Entry 8OH9 (electron microscopy, 3.20 A resolution); this record covers chains J and L of the 12 polymer chains in the assembly.

== Chain J ==
Molecule: NAD-dependent formate dehydrogenase gamma subunit
From: Sporomusa ovata DSM 2662
UniProt: A0A0U1KYW8 (A0A0U1KYW8_9FIRM); numbering as in UniProt (aligned over 1-178)
Amino-acid sequence (178 residues; each row starts with the number of its first residue):
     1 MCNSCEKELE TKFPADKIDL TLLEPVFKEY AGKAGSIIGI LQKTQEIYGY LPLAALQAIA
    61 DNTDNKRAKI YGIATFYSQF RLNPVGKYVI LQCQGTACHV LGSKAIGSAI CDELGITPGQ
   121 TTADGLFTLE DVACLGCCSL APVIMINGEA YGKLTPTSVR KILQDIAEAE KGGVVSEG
Not modelled in the structure: 1-17, 168-178
Bound ions: 2Fe-2S cluster Fe: Cys93, Cys98, Cys134, Cys138
Small-molecule neighbours: 2Fe-2S cluster (FES): Cys93, Gly95, Thr96, Ala97, Cys98, Cys134, Leu135, Gly136, Cys137, Cys138, Ala141, Val143

== Chain L ==
Molecule: Formate dehydrogenase-O, major subunit
From: Sporomusa ovata DSM 2662
UniProt: A0A0U1KYI6 (A0A0U1KYI6_9FIRM); residues 1-1172 here = UniProt positions 1-1172
Amino-acid sequence (1172 residues; numbered 1 to 1172; the number before each row is that of its first residue):
     1 MSKISINING RELVVSAGQT ILQAAAEHGI EIPHLCHDER IQPYGACGLC VVEVEGSPKL
    61 VRSCATSVQN GQVIRTDTSR TVVARKTALQ LLASDHRGDC RPPCMLACPA QTDCQGYVGL
   121 IANGQYEEAL KLIKDKMPIP ASIGKICPHP CETACRRELV EEPISIAQLK SFVAEVDLNG
   181 NQYQPPMKPA TGKKVAVVGA GPAGLTAAYF LARDGHKVVI YEAMPHPGGM LRYGIPQYRL
   241 DKALLDAEVA LMTKMGIEII YNTKIGDDVS LDYLHDNYDA VFLGIGSWQS QGLRCKGEDM
   301 EGVLGGIDFL REVTMNSNIT LGGKVLVVGG GNTAMDVART SKRLGAEEVT IIYRRTIDEM
   361 PAEKIEIHEA QEEGVKFQLL VAPVEVLGEN GHAKALKCEI MRLGEPDASG RRKPEPTGET
   421 VVYEADRIIA AIGQKTVIGN IKDIATDKSG NIIVNGGAFT TNRDKVFAGG DAVTGPKIAI
   481 DAIAQGKNAA QVIDSYLNGC LVPHADSQYF TQKDITAADL ADRAKAPRVS LTVEDAEVRN
   541 KSFMQVAKTF TEEEALRESK RCLECGCRDY FECQLIKYIQ DYDVSTEKDS QVECHKTTEF
   601 DNHPFIERNP DKCVLCGLCV RVCDEVVGAT AIGLVGRGFD SVIMPEFKLP LSETACISCG
   661 QCVDVCPTGA CMEKQVSYKQ IPANMDSMAS VCGYCGVGCN VNIEYKGDVV FRVTPDRVND
   721 DGWLCQRGKF GLGHANDKAR LTAPVIKRNG QFVKVDWNEA NLEVVKRLQA VVAAYGKDSI
   781 GVVVSPRLTN EELFLAGKLA DAVNTTIKTS YSVDGGSGLG SVLGYDASTN SFAELDNSDF
   841 VLTLGKVKEN HPVLDFKIRL SGVCSVAWPQ SLANTADMKV FLKALLNLGV DENKVAEKTE
   901 GFAELKASLA DVKVSEEIQA LAQKYAKAAK PLIVIDEDTV SAEAVKLMAY AAVITGKIGA
   961 AYRGIILVRT KNNTQGAVDM GFVMPVSAVA QGIESGKIKA LVVIGEDPAA YPQESALLQK
  1021 LSFLVVYDMF MTKTATAADM VVPLVSSAEV NGTYTRSDRR IQAVRAAIQP KTGKATLQIL
  1081 IETLKSLGIK YDTIADVRAA IASEVSNYAG MDAADFGTTV YWPNNKNVLY TDGFATEGQK
  1141 AILAAVGDVP VFVEKKKYDS VEMNFVNGRQ SL
Bound ions: 2Fe-2S cluster Fe: Cys36, Cys47, Cys50, Cys64; 4Fe-4S cluster Fe site 1: His96, Cys100, Cys567, Cys573; 4Fe-4S cluster Fe site 2: Cys104, Cys155, Cys562, Cys565; 4Fe-4S cluster Fe site 3: Cys108, Cys147, Cys151, Lys170; 4Fe-4S cluster Fe site 4: Cys613, Cys616, Cys619, Cys666; 4Fe-4S cluster Fe site 5: Cys623, Cys656, Cys659, Cys662; 4Fe-4S cluster Fe site 6: Cys692, Cys695, Cys699, Cys725
Small-molecule neighbours:
  - FAD (flavin-adenine dinucleotide): Ile146, Cys147, Pro148, Val198, Gly199, Ala200, Gly201, Pro202, Ala203, Gly204, Tyr221, Glu222, Ala223, Met224, Gly228, Gly229, Met230, Leu231, Gly234, Ile235, Arg239, Thr263, Lys264, Ile265, Gly284, Ile285, Gly286, Ser287, Trp288, Leu310, Asn332, Thr333, Asp336, Gln434, Ile441, Gly470, Asp471, Lys477, Ile478, Ala479, Ala482
  - 2Fe-2S cluster (FES): His34, Leu35, Cys36, His37, Gly45, Ala46, Cys47, Gly48, Cys50, Arg62, Cys64
  - 4Fe-4S cluster (SF4), molecule 1: His96, Gly98, Asp99, Cys100, Phe510, Cys567, Tyr570, Cys573, Leu575, Ile576, Lys612, Thr668, Gly669
  - 4Fe-4S cluster (SF4), molecule 2: Pro102, Pro103, Cys104, Gln115, Ala154, Cys155, Arg156, Arg157, Ile164, Ile166, Cys562, Leu563, Glu564, Cys565
  - 4Fe-4S cluster (SF4), molecule 3: Cys108, Pro109, Thr112, Cys114, Tyr117, Met137, Ile143, Cys147, His149, Pro150, Cys151, Ile166, Ala167, Lys170, Ile480
  - 4Fe-4S cluster (SF4), molecule 4: Ile606, Cys623, Val627, Ala629, Ala631, Ile632, Leu651, Cys656, Ile657, Ser658, Cys659, Gly660, Gln661, Cys662
  - 4Fe-4S cluster (SF4), molecule 5: Arg608, Cys613, Val614, Leu615, Cys616, Gly617, Leu618, Cys619, Ile643, Cys666, Pro667, Thr668, Ala670, Cys671
  - 4Fe-4S cluster (SF4), molecule 6: Cys692, Tyr694, Cys695, Val697, Gly698, Cys699, Leu724, Cys725, Arg727, Gly728, His851, Pro852, Val853
From the paper describing this entry:
  - mutagenesis - R239A, R239K: decreased catalytic activity on NADPH
  - mutagenesis - R239K: decreased catalytic activity on NADP+
  - mutagenesis - R239A: abolished catalytic activity on NADP+
  - mutagenesis - K170A, K170C, K170R, R239A, R239K: decreased catalytic activity on MVox
  - mutagenesis - K170A, K170C: abolished catalytic activity (physiological activities)
  - mutagenesis - K170R: decreased catalytic activity (physiological activities)
  - mutagenesis - C114A: decreased catalytic activity

== Interface between chain J and chain L ==
Residue-residue contacts (19; chain J residue first):
  Leu56(J) - Phe647(L)
  Gln57(J) - Phe647(L)
  Lys66(J) - Gly628(L)
  Lys66(J) - Ala629(L)
  Lys66(J) - Thr630(L)
  Arg67(J) - Glu646(L)  salt bridge
  Arg67(J) - Phe647(L)
  Ala68(J) - Thr630(L)
  Ala68(J) - Ile632(L)
  Ala68(J) - Glu646(L)
  Lys69(J) - Asp624(L)  salt bridge
  Tyr71(J) - Phe647(L)  hydrophobic
  Tyr71(J) - Lys648(L)  hydrogen bond
  Gly72(J) - Leu634(L)
  Thr75(J) - Val635(L)
  Thr75(J) - Gly636(L)
  Phe76(J) - Gly636(L)
  Phe76(J) - Arg637(L)
  Ser78(J) - Arg637(L)
Also at the interface, not in a pair above, chain J (15 interface residues in all): Leu53, Ala60, Ile70, Tyr77
Also at the interface, not in a pair above, chain L (14 interface residues in all): Gly633, Leu649

== Overview ==
15 residues of chain J and 14 residues of chain L are in contact; the contacts include 1 hydrogen bond and 2
salt bridges. Polar contacts include Arg67(J)-Glu646(L), Lys69(J)-Asp624(L) and Tyr71(J)-Lys648(L). From the
paper: K170A, K170C and K170R of chain L, among others, reduce catalytic activity on MVox; R239A and R239K of
chain L reduce catalytic activity on NADPH.
Chain J is NAD-dependent formate dehydrogenase gamma subunit and chain L is Formate dehydrogenase-O, major
subunit, both from Sporomusa ovata DSM 2662; the structure, Cryo-EM structure of the electron bifurcating
transhydrogenase StnABC complex from Sporomusa Ovata (state 1), was determined by electron microscopy,
deposited together with 8OH5.
